1P71 - chains C and A of the 4 polymer chains in the assembly; structure by X-ray diffraction, 1.90 A resolution.

Chain C:
Molecule: 21-nt DNA strand
Sequence (21 nucleotides; each row starts with the number of its first residue):
     1 TGCTTATCAATTTGTTGCACC
Disordered / not traced: 21

Chain A:
Name: DNA-binding protein HU
Organism: Anabaena sp
UniProt: P05514 (DBH_ANASP); residues 1-94 here = UniProt positions 1-94
Amino-acid sequence (94 residues; numbered 1 to 94; the number before each row is that of its first residue):
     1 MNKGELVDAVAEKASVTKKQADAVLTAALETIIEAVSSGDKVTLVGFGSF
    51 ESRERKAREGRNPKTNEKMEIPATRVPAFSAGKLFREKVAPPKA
From the paper describing this entry:
  - binding site for the 21-nt DNA strand: Arg-61
  - contacts within the chain: Lys-3/Thr-26 (hydrogen bond)

Interface between chain C and chain A:
Residue-residue contacts (15):
  DT5(C) / Arg-61(A)  hydrogen bond to the base
  DT5(C) / Asn-62(A)  base contact
  DT5(C) / Pro-63(A)  base contact
  DA6(C) / Arg-61(A)  sugar contact
  DT7(C) / Arg-61(A)  salt bridge to the phosphate
  DA9(C) / Arg-58(A)  base contact
  DA9(C) / Glu-59(A)  sugar contact
  DA9(C) / Lys-68(A)  salt bridge to the phosphate
  DA10(C) / Lys-56(A)  phosphate contact
  DA10(C) / Ala-57(A)  sugar contact
  DA10(C) / Arg-58(A)  sugar contact
  DT11(C) / Arg-55(A)  hydrogen bond to the phosphate
  DT11(C) / Lys-56(A)  hydrogen bond to the phosphate
  DT12(C) / Arg-53(A)  phosphate contact
  DT12(C) / Arg-55(A)  salt bridge to the phosphate
Other interface residues (no listed pair), chain C (8 interface residues in all): DT13
Other interface residues (no listed pair), chain A (13 interface residues in all): Glu-54, Phe-79, Ser-80

Overview:
The interface between chain C and chain A involves 8 residues on one side and 13 on the other; the contacts
include 3 hydrogen bonds and 3 salt bridges. Polar pairs include DT5(C)/Arg-61(A), DT11(C)/Arg-55(A) and
DT11(C)/Lys-56(A). The paper reports a binding site for the 21-nt DNA strand at Arg-61(A); contacts within the
chain involving Lys-3(A) and Thr-26(A).
Here chain C is a 21-nt DNA strand and chain A is DNA-binding protein HU (Anabaena sp). Entry 1P71 (Anabaena
HU-DNA corcrystal structure (TR3)) was determined by X-ray diffraction together with 1P51 and 1P78 from the
same study.
